PDB entry 5I8B | X-ray diffraction, 1.52 A resolution | chain A

== Chain A ==
Molecule: CREB-binding protein
Source organism: Homo sapiens
Notes: EC 2.3.1.48
Reference sequence: Q92793 (CBP_HUMAN); numbering as in UniProt (aligned over 1081-1312)
Sequence (264 residues; numbered 1049 to 1312; the number before each row is that of its first residue):
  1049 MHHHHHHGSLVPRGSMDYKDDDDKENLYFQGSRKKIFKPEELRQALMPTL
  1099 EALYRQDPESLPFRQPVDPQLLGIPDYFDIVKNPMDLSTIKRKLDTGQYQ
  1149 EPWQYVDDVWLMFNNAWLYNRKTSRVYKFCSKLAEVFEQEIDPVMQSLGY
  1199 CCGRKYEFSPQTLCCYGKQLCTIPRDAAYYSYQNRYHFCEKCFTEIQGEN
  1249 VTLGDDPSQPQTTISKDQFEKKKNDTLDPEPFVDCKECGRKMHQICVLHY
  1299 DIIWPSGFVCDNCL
Disordered / not traced: 1049-1078, 1242-1249
Construct notes: initiating methionine (1049); expression tag (1050-1080)
Swiss-Prot annotation at these positions:
  - region: N1162 to K1180 (Interaction with ASF1A)
  - modified residue: K1216 (N6-acetyllysine)
  - natural variant: Y1175 (Y1175C: In RSTS1), E1278 (E1278A: In RSTS1; E1278K: In RSTS1)
  - mutagenesis: D1116 (D1116R: Impairs binding to acetylated histones), F1126 (F1126A: Impairs binding to acetylated histones), N1162 (N1162E/R: Abolishes interaction with ASF1A), W1165 (W1165A: Abolishes interaction with ASF1A), K1170 (K1170E: Impairs binding to acetylated histones), S1179 (S1179I: Impairs interaction with ASF1A), K1180 (K1180E: Abolishes interaction with ASF1A), E1183 (E1183R: Abolishes interaction with ASF1A)
Ion coordination: Na+: W1165, L1166, N1168; Zn2+ site 1: C1199, C1200, H1291, C1294; Zn2+ site 2: C1213, C1219, C1237; Zn2+ site 3: C1283, C1286, C1308, C1311
Ligand contacts:
  - Cpd23 (69F; (4R)-6-[3-(benzyloxy)phenyl]-4-methyl-1,3,4,5-tetrahydro-2H-1,5-benzodiazepin-2-one): P1106, L1109, P1110, F1111, Q1113, V1115, L1120, I1122, Y1125, A1164, Y1167, N1168, R1173, V1174, F1177
  - B3P (2-[3-(2-hydroxy-1,1-dihydroxymethyl-ethylamino)-propylamino]-2-hydroxymethyl-propane-1,3-diol): W1158, N1162, W1165, Y1175, S1179, Y1204, D1273, T1274, L1275
Reported in the primary citation:
  - binding site for Cpd23: P1110

== In short ==
Chain A binds Cpd23 and compound B3P. W1165, L1166 and N1168 coordinate Na+. C1199, C1200, H1291 and C1294
form the Zn2+ site 1. From UniProt: 8 mutagenesis sites. From the paper: a binding site for Cpd23 at P1110.
Chain A is CREB-binding protein (Homo sapiens); the structure, CBP in complex with Cpd23
((R)-6-(3-(benzyloxy)phenyl)-4-methyl-1,3,4,5-tetrahydro-2H-benzo[b][1,4]diazepin-2-one), was determined by
X-ray diffraction (same publication as 5I83, 5I86, 5I89 and 5I8G).
